Entry 8H9L (electron microscopy, 2.61 A resolution); this record covers chains B and F of the 9 polymer chains in the assembly.

# Chain B
Protein: ATP synthase subunit alpha, mitochondrial
Organism: Homo sapiens
UniProtKB: P25705 (ATPA_HUMAN); residues 1-510 here correspond to UniProt positions 44-553 (UniProt number = residue number + 43)
Sequence (510 residues; row label = number of the first residue in the row):
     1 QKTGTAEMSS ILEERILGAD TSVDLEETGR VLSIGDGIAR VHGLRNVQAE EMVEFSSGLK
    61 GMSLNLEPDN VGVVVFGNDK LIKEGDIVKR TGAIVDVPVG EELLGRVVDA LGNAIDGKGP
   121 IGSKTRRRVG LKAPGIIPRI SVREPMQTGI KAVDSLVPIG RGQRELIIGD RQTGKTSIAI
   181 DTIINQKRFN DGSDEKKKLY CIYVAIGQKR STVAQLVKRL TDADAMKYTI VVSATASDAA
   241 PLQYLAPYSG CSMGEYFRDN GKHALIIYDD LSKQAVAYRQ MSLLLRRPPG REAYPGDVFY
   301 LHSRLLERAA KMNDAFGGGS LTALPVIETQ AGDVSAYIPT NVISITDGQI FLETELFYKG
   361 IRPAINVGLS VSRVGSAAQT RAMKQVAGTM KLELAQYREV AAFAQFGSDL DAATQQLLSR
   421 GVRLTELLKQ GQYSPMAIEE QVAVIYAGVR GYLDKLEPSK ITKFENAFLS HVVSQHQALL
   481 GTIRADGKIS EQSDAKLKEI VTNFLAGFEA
Not modelled in the structure: 1-23, 402-410, 510
Metal / ion sites: Mg2+: Thr176 (together with ATP)
Ligand contacts: ATP (adenosine-5'-triphosphate): Asp170, Arg171, Gln172, Thr173, Gly174, Lys175, Thr176, Ser177, Gln208, Glu328, Phe357, Arg362, Pro363, Gln430, Gly431, Gln432

# Chain F
Protein: ATP synthase subunit beta, mitochondrial
Organism: Homo sapiens
Notes: EC 7.1.2.2
UniProtKB: P06576 (ATPB_HUMAN); residues 1-482 here correspond to UniProt positions 48-529 (UniProt number = residue number + 47)
Sequence (482 residues; each row starts with the number of its first residue):
     1 AQTSPSPKAG AATGRIVAVI GAVVDVQFDE GLPPILNALE VQGRETRLVL EVAQHLGEST
    61 VRTIAMDGTE GLVRGQKVLD SGAPIKIPVG PETLGRIMNV IGEPIDERGP IKTKQFAPIH
   121 AEAPEFMEMS VEQEILVTGI KVVDLLAPYA KGGKIGLFGG AGVGKTVLIM ELINNVAKAH
   181 GGYSVFAGVG ERTREGNDLY HEMIESGVIN LKDATSKVAL VYGQMNEPPG ARARVALTGL
   241 TVAEYFRDQE GQDVLLFIDN IFRFTQAGSE VSALLGRIPS AVGYQPTLAT DMGTMQERIT
   301 TTKKGSITSV QAIYVPADDL TDPAPATTFA HLDATTVLSR AIAELGIYPA VDPLDSTSRI
   361 MDPNIVGSEH YDVARGVQKI LQDYKSLQDI IAILGMDELS EEDKLTVSRA RKIQRFLSQP
   421 FQVAEVFTGH MGKLVPLKET IKGFQQILAG EYDHLPEQAF YMVGPIEEAV AKADKLAEEH
   481 SS
Not modelled in the structure: 1-11, 478-482
Curated features (UniProtKB/Swiss-Prot):
  - binding site (ADP): Gly162, Val163, Gly164, Lys165, Thr166, Val167
  - binding site (ATP): Gly162, Gly164, Lys165, Thr166, Val167, Arg192
  - binding site (phosphate): Gly162, Val163, Gly164, Lys165, Thr166
  - binding site (Mg(2+)): Thr166, Glu191
  - modified residue: Lys77 (N6-acetyllysine), Lys86 (N6-acetyllysine), Lys114 (N6-acetyllysine), Lys151 (N6-acetyllysine), Lys212 (N6-acetyllysine), Lys217 (N6-acetyllysine), Thr265 (Phosphothreonine), Ser368 (Phosphoserine), Lys379 (N6-acetyllysine), Ser386 (Phosphoserine), Lys433 (N6-acetyllysine), Lys438 (N6-acetyllysine), Lys475 (N6-acetyllysine), Ser482 (Phosphoserine)
  - glycosylation: Ser59 (O-linked (GlcNAc) serine)
Metal / ion sites: Mg2+: Thr166 (together with ADP)
Ligand contacts:
  - ADP (adenosine-5'-diphosphate): Gly160, Ala161, Gly162, Val163, Gly164, Lys165, Thr166, Val167, Arg192, Glu195, Tyr348, Pro349, Phe421, Ala424, Phe427
  - ATP (adenosine-5'-triphosphate): Ser358, Arg359, Tyr371

# Interface between chain B and chain F
Residue-residue contacts (90):
  Gly43(B) - Arg74(F)  hydrogen bond (backbone-side chain)
  Leu44(B) - Arg74(F)  hydrogen bond (backbone-side chain)
  Arg45(B) - Arg74(F)
  Asn46(B) - Val73(F)
  Val47(B) - Val73(F)
  Gln48(B) - Gly71(F)
  Gln48(B) - Leu72(F)
  Gln48(B) - Val73(F)
  Ala49(B) - Val19(F)  hydrophobic
  Ala49(B) - Thr69(F)
  Ala49(B) - Glu70(F)
  Ala49(B) - Gly71(F)  hydrogen bond (backbone-backbone)
  Ala49(B) - Leu72(F)  hydrogen bond (backbone-backbone)
  Glu50(B) - Glu70(F)
  Leu64(B) - Val19(F)
  Asn65(B) - Val19(F)
  Asn65(B) - Ile20(F)
  Leu66(B) - Ala18(F)
  Leu66(B) - Val19(F)  hydrogen bond (backbone-backbone)
  Leu66(B) - Leu72(F)
  Leu66(B) - Arg74(F)
  Glu67(B) - Val17(F)
  Glu67(B) - Arg74(F)  hydrogen bond (backbone-side chain)
  Pro68(B) - Val17(F)
  Pro68(B) - Ala18(F)
  Asn70(B) - Arg74(F)  hydrogen bond (backbone-side chain)
  Val71(B) - Arg74(F)
  Ile94(B) - Glu70(F)
  Ile94(B) - Gly71(F)
  Lys132(B) - Asp67(F)  salt bridge
  Lys132(B) - Asn226(F)
  Lys132(B) - Glu227(F)  salt bridge
  Ala133(B) - Asn226(F)
  Pro134(B) - Thr193(F)
  Gly135(B) - Thr193(F)
  Ile136(B) - Thr193(F)
  Ile136(B) - Asn197(F)
  Ile136(B) - Tyr222(F)  hydrophobic
  Ile137(B) - Ile105(F)
  Ile137(B) - Asp106(F)
  Ile137(B) - Glu107(F)
  Ile137(B) - Tyr200(F)  hydrophobic
  Arg139(B) - Thr193(F)
  Arg139(B) - Asn197(F)
  Ile140(B) - Asn197(F)
  Arg164(B) - Arg192(F)
  Pro288(B) - Ala273(F)
  Pro288(B) - Pro279(F)  hydrophobic
  Pro289(B) - Gly283(F)
  Gly290(B) - Val282(F)
  Arg291(B) - Val282(F)
  Arg291(B) - Ala317(F)
  Arg291(B) - Asp319(F)  salt bridge
  Arg291(B) - Asp322(F)  salt bridge
  Asp297(B) - Glu270(F)
  Phe299(B) - Met225(F)  hydrophobic
  Phe299(B) - Arg263(F)
  Phe299(B) - Gln266(F)
  Tyr300(B) - Met225(F)
  Tyr300(B) - Asn226(F)
  Tyr300(B) - Glu227(F)
  Tyr300(B) - Pro228(F)
  Tyr300(B) - Arg232(F)
  Tyr300(B) - Glu270(F)
  Ser303(B) - Met225(F)  hydrogen bond (side chain-backbone)
  Arg304(B) - Met225(F)
  Glu307(B) - Arg192(F)
  Glu307(B) - Thr193(F)  hydrogen bond
  Glu307(B) - Met225(F)
  Glu307(B) - Asn226(F)
  Ser335(B) - Ala317(F)
  Ser335(B) - Asp318(F)
  Thr340(B) - Ala161(F)
  Thr340(B) - Tyr314(F)
  Ile343(B) - Ala161(F)  hydrophobic
  Ile343(B) - Arg192(F)  hydrogen bond (backbone-side chain)
  Ser344(B) - Ala161(F)
  Ser344(B) - Arg192(F)  hydrogen bond (backbone-side chain)
  Ser344(B) - Met225(F)
  Ser344(B) - Arg263(F)
  Ser344(B) - Tyr314(F)
  Ile345(B) - Arg192(F)  hydrogen bond (backbone-side chain)
  Ile345(B) - Met225(F)  hydrophobic
  Thr346(B) - Arg192(F)  hydrogen bond (backbone-side chain)
  Asp347(B) - Arg192(F)
  Asp347(B) - Arg194(F)  salt bridge
  Arg373(B) - Arg192(F)
  Arg373(B) - Arg194(F)
  Val374(B) - Arg194(F)
  Ser376(B) - Val426(F)
Also at the interface, not in a pair above, chain B (53 interface residues in all): Asp69, Arg128, Ser141, Arg287, Gly296, Ala336, Asn341, Leu369
Also at the interface, not in a pair above, chain F (50 interface residues in all): Ile97, Gly162, Glu191, Glu195, Gly196, Asp198, Pro229, Leu274, Pro316, Arg340, Glu344

# Summary
The interface between chain B and chain F involves 53 residues on one side and 50 on the other, with 13
hydrogen bonds and 5 salt bridges. Among the polar pairs are Lys132(B)-Asp67(F), Lys132(B)-Glu227(F) and
Arg291(B)-Asp319(F). Bound to chain B: ATP.
Chain B is ATP synthase subunit alpha, mitochondrial and chain F is ATP synthase subunit beta, mitochondrial,
both from Homo sapiens; the structure, Human ATP synthase F1 domain, state 3a, was determined by electron
microscopy, deposited together with 8H9E, 8H9I and 8H9P.
